4O5G - chains A and B; structure by X-ray diffraction, 2.30 A resolution.

[Chain A (and B)]
Molecule: Exonuclease, putative
Source organism: Thermotoga maritima
Notes: chain B of this document is another copy of the same molecule, construct and numbering; everything in this record applies to it too
UniProtKB: Q9X1X0 (Q9X1X0_THEMA); numbering as in UniProt (aligned over 2-324)
Amino-acid sequence (336 residues; row label = number of the first residue in the row; numbers below 1 keep their minus sign (Met-11 is residue -11)):
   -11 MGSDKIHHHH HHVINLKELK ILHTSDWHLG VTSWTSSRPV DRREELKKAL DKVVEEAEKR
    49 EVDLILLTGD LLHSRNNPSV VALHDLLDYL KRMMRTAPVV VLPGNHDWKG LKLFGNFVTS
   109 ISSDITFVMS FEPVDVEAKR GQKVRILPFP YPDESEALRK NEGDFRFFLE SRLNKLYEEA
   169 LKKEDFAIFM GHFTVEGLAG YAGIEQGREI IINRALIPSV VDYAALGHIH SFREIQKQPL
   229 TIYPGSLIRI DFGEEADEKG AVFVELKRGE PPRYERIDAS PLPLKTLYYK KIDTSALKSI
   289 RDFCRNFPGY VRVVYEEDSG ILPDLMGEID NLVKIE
Not modelled in the structure: -11 to -7 (chain B: -11 to 3)
Construct notes: expression tag (-10 to 1)
Metal / ion sites: Mn2+ site 1: Asp14, His16, Asp58; Mn2+ site 2: Asp58, His180, His216
Residues lining bound ligands: 2PV ((5E)-5-[(4-aminophenyl)methylidene]-2-azanylidene-1,3-thiazolidin-4-one): Gly57, Asp58, Leu59, Leu60, His61, Ser62, Arg63, Leu74, Val89, Pro91, Gly92, Asn93, Phe115
Swiss-Prot annotation at these positions:
  - active site: His94 (Proton donor)
  - binding site (Mn(2+)): Asp14, His16, Asp58, His180, His216, His218
  - mutagenesis: His180 (H180S: Decreased endonuclease activity; when associated with S-216), His216 (H216S: Decreased endonuclease activity; when associated with S-180)
Reported in the primary citation:
  - binding site for 2PV: His61, Asn93 to Lys97
  - catalytic residues: His61 (citing earlier work)

[Interface between chain A and chain B]
Contacting residue pairs - 22 pairs, chain A then chain B:
  Val68(A) - Leu101(B)
  Leu71(A) - Leu101(B)  hydrophobic
  His72(A) - Leu101(B)
  Leu75(A) - Leu101(B)
  Leu75(A) - Phe105(B)
  Lys79(A) - Ser108(B)
  Met82(A) - Ile109(B)  hydrophobic
  Lys97(A) - Val68(B)
  Leu101(A) - Val68(B)
  Leu101(A) - Leu71(B)  hydrophobic
  Leu101(A) - His72(B)
  Leu101(A) - Leu75(B)
  Phe102(A) - Phe102(B)  hydrophobic
  Phe102(A) - Phe105(B)  hydrophobic
  Phe105(A) - Leu75(B)
  Phe105(A) - Phe102(B)  hydrophobic
  Phe105(A) - Val106(B)  hydrophobic
  Val106(A) - Phe105(B)  hydrophobic
  Val106(A) - Ile109(B)  hydrophobic
  Ser108(A) - Lys79(B)  hydrogen bond
  Ile109(A) - Met82(B)  hydrophobic
  Ile109(A) - Val106(B)  hydrophobic
Also at the interface, not in a pair above, chain A (15 interface residues in all): Leu78, Ser110
Also at the interface, not in a pair above, chain B (15 interface residues in all): Leu78, Lys97, Ser110

[In short]
Chain A and chain B each contribute 15 residues to their interface; the contacts include 1 hydrogen bond. The
hydrogen-bonded pair is Ser108(A)-Lys79(B). Chain A binds compound 2PV. The paper reports the catalytic
residue His61(A); a binding site for 2PV at His61(A) and Asn93(A).
Both chains are Exonuclease, putative (Thermotoga maritima). Entry 4O5G (DNA Double-Strand Break Repair
Pathway Choice Is Directed by Distinct MRE11 Nuclease Activities) was determined by X-ray diffraction (same
publication as 4O24, 4NZV, 4O43 and 4O4K).
